Entry 4OMY (X-ray diffraction, 3.06 A resolution); this record covers chains B and E of the 4 polymer chains in the assembly.

[Chain B]
Protein: NolR
Source organism: Sinorhizobium fredii
UniProtKB: Q83TD2 (Q83TD2_RHIFR); residues 1-118 here = UniProt positions 1-118
Chain sequence (118 residues; row label = number of the first residue in the row):
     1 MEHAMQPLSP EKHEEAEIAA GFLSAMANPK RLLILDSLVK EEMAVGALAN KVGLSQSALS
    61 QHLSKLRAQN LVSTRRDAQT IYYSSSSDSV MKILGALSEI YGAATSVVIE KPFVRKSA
Not modelled in the structure: 1-5, 103-118
Modified / non-standard residues: Mse1, Mse5 (selenomethionine); Mse26, Mse43, Mse91 (selenomethionine; parent Met)
What the authors report for this chain:
  - binding site for the 22-nt DNA strand: Ser55 to Gln69, Gln79
  - binding site for the 22-nt DNA strand (chain E): Asn28, Lys30, Arg31, Gln56, Ser57, Ser60, Gln61, His62, Gln79, Ile81, Tyr83
  - binding site for the 22-nt DNA strand: Asn28, Arg31, Gly46, Ser57, Ser60, Gln61, His62, Arg67, Ile81, Tyr83
  - conformationally variable residues (side-chain flip): Gln56
  - mutagenesis - R31A, S57A, S60A, Q61A: abolished binding to the 22-nt DNA strand (chain E)
  - mutagenesis - Q56A: unchanged binding to the 22-nt DNA strand (chain E)

[Chain E]
Molecule: 22-nt DNA strand
Sequence (22 nucleotides; numbered 1 to 22; the number before each row is that of its first residue):
     1 TATTAGAGAA CCCTGAAGTT AA

[Chain B / chain E interface]
Residue-residue contacts (19; chain B residue first):
  Asn28(B) - DC12(E)  hydrogen bond to the phosphate
  Arg31(B) - DC12(E)  salt bridge to the phosphate
  Leu54(B) - DC13(E)  phosphate contact
  Ser55(B) - DT14(E)  phosphate contact
  Ser57(B) - DT14(E)  base contact
  Ser57(B) - DG15(E)  hydrogen bond to the base
  Ala58(B) - DC13(E)  phosphate contact
  Gln61(B) - DC13(E)  hydrogen bond to the base
  Gln61(B) - DT14(E)  hydrogen bond to the base
  Gln61(B) - DG15(E)  base contact
  His62(B) - DC12(E)  sugar contact
  His62(B) - DC13(E)  salt bridge to the phosphate
  Lys65(B) - DC12(E)  salt bridge to the phosphate
  Arg76(B) - DT20(E)  phosphate contact
  Arg76(B) - DA21(E)  sugar contact
  Ala78(B) - DA21(E)  phosphate contact
  Ala78(B) - DA22(E)  sugar contact
  Gln79(B) - DA21(E)  base contact
  Gln79(B) - DA22(E)  hydrogen bond to the sugar
Interface residues without a listed pair, chain B (13 interface residues in all): Lys30
Interface residues without a listed pair, chain E (9 interface residues in all): DC11, DA16

[In short]
The interface between chain B and chain E involves 13 residues on one side and 9 on the other, with 5 hydrogen
bonds and 3 salt bridges. Among the polar pairs are Ser57(B)-DG15(E), Gln61(B)-DC13(E) and Gln61(B)-DT14(E).
The paper reports a binding site for the 22-nt DNA strand at Ser55(B), Gln79(B) and Asn28(B) among others;
R31A, S57A and S60A of chain B, among others, abolish binding to the 22-nt DNA strand (chain E); 5
substitutions were tested in all.
Chain B is NolR (Sinorhizobium fredii) and chain E is a 22-nt DNA strand; the structure, Crystal Structure of
SeMet NolR from Sinorhizobium fredii in complex with oligo AT DNA, was determined by X-ray diffraction,
deposited together with 4OMZ and 4ON0.
